Entry 9K40 (electron microscopy, 3.15 A resolution); this record covers chains F and I of the 10 polymer chains in the assembly.

[Chain F]
Name: Histone H4
Source organism: Arabidopsis thaliana
UniProt: P59259 (H4_ARATH); residues 0-102 here correspond to UniProt positions 1-103 (UniProt number = residue number + 1)
Sequence (103 residues; each row starts with the number of its first residue; numbering starts at 0):
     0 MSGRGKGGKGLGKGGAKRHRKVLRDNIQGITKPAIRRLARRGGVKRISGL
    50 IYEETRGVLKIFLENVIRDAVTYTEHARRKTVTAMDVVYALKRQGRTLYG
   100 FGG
Disordered / not traced: 0-21, 102
Curated features (UniProtKB/Swiss-Prot):
  - DNA-binding region: Lys16 to Lys20

[Chain I]
Molecule: 15.2.2 DNA
Sequence (147 nucleotides; row label = number of the first residue in the row; numbers below 1 keep their minus sign (DA-73 is residue -73)):
   -73 ACCTTTATTGACTCCATAATTGACCAATTGAGCGGCTCGATTCAACTGTC
   -23 AATAACTTCAAATGAAGCAAGAGCCTTATCGTATTCTCCGCACGATGGTG
    27 CTTTAATCCACCGCAACTTTCCTCTTTAATAAAGGCACAAGCATTAA
Disordered / not traced: -73, 73

[How chain F and chain I interact]
Pairs across the interface - 10 pairs, chain F then chain I:
  Arg35(F) - DT8(I)  salt bridge to the phosphate
  Arg45(F) - DG7(I)  sugar contact
  Arg45(F) - DT8(I)  phosphate contact
  Ile46(F) - DG7(I)  sugar contact
  Ile46(F) - DT8(I)  hydrogen bond to the phosphate
  Ser47(F) - DG7(I)  sugar contact
  Gly48(F) - DG7(I)  hydrogen bond to the phosphate
  Arg78(F) - DT28(I)  phosphate contact
  Lys79(F) - DT28(I)  hydrogen bond to the phosphate
  Thr80(F) - DT28(I)  hydrogen bond to the phosphate
Also at the interface, not in a pair above, chain F (11 interface residues in all): Arg39, Lys44, Arg77
Also at the interface, not in a pair above, chain I (6 interface residues in all): DA9, DC27, DT29

[In short]
11 residues of chain F face 6 of chain I across their interface; the contacts include 4 hydrogen bonds and 1
salt bridge. Polar pairs include Ile46(F)-DT8(I), Gly48(F)-DG7(I) and Lys79(F)-DT28(I). Curated annotation
(UniProt) lists a DNA-binding region on chain F.
Chain F is Histone H4 (Arabidopsis thaliana) and chain I is 15.2.2 DNA; the structure, Cryo-EM structure of
Arabidopsis thaliana H2A-nucleosome with Arabidopsis native 147bp DNA 15.2.2 (C2 symmetry), was determined by
electron microscopy, deposited together with 9K41 and 9K42.
